PDB entry 3SN7 | X-ray diffraction, 1.82 A resolution | chain A

== Chain A ==
Molecule: cAMP and cAMP-inhibited cGMP 3', 5'-cyclic phosphodiesterase 10A
From: Homo sapiens
Notes: EC 3.1.4.17, 3.1.4.35; fragment: Catalytic Domain
Reference sequence: Q9Y233 (PDE10_HUMAN); residue numbers follow UniProt; this construct covers 439-779
Amino-acid sequence (345 residues; numbered 435 to 779; the number before each row is that of its first residue):
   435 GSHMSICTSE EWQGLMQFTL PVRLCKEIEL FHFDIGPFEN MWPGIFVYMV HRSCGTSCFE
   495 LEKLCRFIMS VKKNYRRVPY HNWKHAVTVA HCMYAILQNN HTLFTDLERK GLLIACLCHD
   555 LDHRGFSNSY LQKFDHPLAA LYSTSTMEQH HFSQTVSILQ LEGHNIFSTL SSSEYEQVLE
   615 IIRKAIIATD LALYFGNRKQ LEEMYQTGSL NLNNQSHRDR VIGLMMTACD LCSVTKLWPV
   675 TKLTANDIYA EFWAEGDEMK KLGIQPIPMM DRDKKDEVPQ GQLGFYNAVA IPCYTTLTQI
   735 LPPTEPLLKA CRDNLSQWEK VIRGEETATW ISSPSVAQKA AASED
Disordered / not traced: 435-437, 760-779
Construct notes: expression tag (435-438)
Ion coordination: Zn2+: His519, His553, Asp554, Asp664; Mg2+ near Asp554 (its only coordinating residue here)
Residues lining bound ligands: 540 (8-fluoro-6-methoxy-3,4-dimethyl-1-(3-methylpyridin-4-yl)imidazo[1,5-a]quinoxaline): Tyr514, His515, Thr623, Leu625, Asp664, Leu665, Ser667, Val668, Ile682, Tyr683, Phe686, Met703, Gly715, Gln716, Phe719

== Summary ==
Ligands of chain A: compound 540. The Zn2+ site is built by His519, His553, Asp554 and Asp664.
Chain A is cAMP and cAMP-inhibited cGMP 3', 5'-cyclic phosphodiesterase 10A (Homo sapiens); the structure,
Highly Potent, Selective, and Orally Active Phosphodiestarase 10A Inhibitors, was determined by X-ray
diffraction together with 3SNI and 3SNL from the same study.
